PDB entry 9DUL | electron microscopy, 2.56 A resolution | chains A and M of the 21 polymer chains in the assembly

Chain A:
Molecule: 16S rRNA
Organism: Escherichia coli
Sequence (1533 nucleotides; row label = number of the first residue in the row):
     2 AAUUGAAGAGUUUGAUCAUGGCUCAGAUUGAACGCUGGCGGCAGGCCUAA
    52 CACAUGCAAGUCGAACGGUAACAGGAAGAAGCUUGCUUCUUUGCUGACGA
   102 GUGGCGGACGGGUGAGUAAUGUCUGGGAAACUGCCUGAUGGAGGGGGAUA
   152 ACUACUGGAAACGGUAGCUAAUACCGCAUAACGUCGCAAGACCAAAGAGG
   202 GGGACCUUCGGGCCUCUUGCCAUCGGAUGUGCCCAGAUGGGAUUAGCUAG
   252 UAGGUGGGGUAACGGCUCACCUAGGCGACGAUCCCUAGCUGGUCUGAGAG
   302 GAUGACCAGCCACACUGGAACUGAGACACGGUCCAGACUCCUACGGGAGG
   352 CAGCAGUGGGGAAUAUUGCACAAUGGGCGCAAGCCUGAUGCAGCCAUGCC
   402 GCGUGUAUGAAGAAGGCCUUCGGGUUGUAAAGUACUUUCAGCGGGGAGGA
   452 AGGGAGUAAAGUUAAUACCUUUGCUCAUUGACGUUACCCGCAGAAGAAGC
   502 ACCGGCUAACUCCGUGCCAGCAGCCXCGGUAAUACGGAGGGUGCAAGCGU
   552 UAAUCGGAAUUACUGGGCGUAAAGCGCACGCAGGCGGUUUGUUAAGUCAG
   602 AUGUGAAAUCCCCGGGCUCAACCUGGGAACUGCAUCUGAUACUGGCAAGC
   652 UUGAGUCUCGUAGAGGGGGGUAGAAUUCCAGGUGUAGCGGUGAAAUGCGU
   702 AGAGAUCUGGAGGAAUACCGGUGGCGAAGGCGGCCCCCUGGACGAAGACU
   752 GACGCUCAGGUGCGAAAGCGUGGGGAGCAAACAGGAUUAGAUACCCUGGU
   802 AGUCCACGCCGUAAACGAUGUCGACUUGGAGGUUGUGCCCUUGAGGCGUG
   852 GCUUCCGGAGCUAACGCGUUAAGUCGACCGCCUGGGGAGUACGGCCGCAA
   902 GGUUAAAACUCAAAUGAAUUGACGGGGGCCCGCACAAGCGGUGGAGCAUG
   952 UGGUUUAAUUCGAUCXAACGCGAAGAACCUUACCUGGUCUUGACAUCCAC
  1002 GGAAGUUUUCAGAGAUGAGAAUGUGCCUUCGGGAACCGUGAGACAGGUGC
  1052 UGCAUGGCUGUCGUCAGCUCGUGUUGUGAAAUGUUGGGUUAAGUCCCGCA
  1102 ACGAGCGCAACCCUUAUCCUUUGUUGCCAGCGGUCCGGCCGGGAACUCAA
  1152 AGGAGACUGCCAGUGAUAAACUGGAGGAAGGUGGGGAUGACGUCAAGUCA
  1202 UCAUGGCCCUUACGACCAGGGCUACACACGUGCUACAAUGGCGCAUACAA
  1252 AGAGAAGCGACCUCGCGAGAGCAAGCGGACCUCAUAAAGUGCGUCGUAGU
  1302 CCGGAUUGGAGUCUGCAACUCGACUCCAUGAAGUCGGAAUCGCUAGUAAU
  1352 CGUGGAUCAGAAUGCCACGGUGAAUACGUUCCCGGGCCUUGUACACACCG
  1402 CCCGUXACACCAUGGGAGUGGGUUGCAAAAGAAGUAGGUAGCUUAACCUU
  1452 CGGGAGGGCGCUUACCACUUUGUGAUUCAUGACUGGGGUGAAGUCGUAAC
  1502 AAGGUAACCGUAGGGGAACCUGCGGUUGGAUCA
Disordered / not traced: 205-213, 841-845, 1207, 1516
Differences from the reference sequence: conflict C966 (G493406 in 2852408577)
Modified / non-standard residues: PSU (pseudouridine-5'-monophosphate) at position 516, G7M (N7-methyl-guanosine-5'-monophosphate) at position 527, 5MC (5-methylcytidine-5'-monophosphate) at position 967, 4OC (4n,o2'-methylcytidine-5'-monophosphate) at position 1402, 5MC (5-methylcytidine-5'-monophosphate) at position 1407, UR3 (3-methyluridine-5'-monophoshate) at position 1498, MA6 (6N-dimethyladenosine-5'-monophoshate) at position 1518, MA6 (6N-dimethyladenosine-5'-monophoshate) at position 1519

Chain M:
Molecule: Small ribosomal subunit protein uS13
Organism: Escherichia coli
UniProtKB: A0A7U9IV78 (A0A7U9IV78_ECOLX); residue numbers follow UniProt; this construct covers 1-118
Chain sequence (118 residues; each row starts with the number of its first residue):
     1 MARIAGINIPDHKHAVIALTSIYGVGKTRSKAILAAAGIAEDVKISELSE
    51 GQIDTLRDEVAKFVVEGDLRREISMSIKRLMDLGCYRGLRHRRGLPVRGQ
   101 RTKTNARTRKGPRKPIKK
Disordered / not traced: 1, 117-118

How chain A and chain M interact:
Residue-residue contacts (75):
  A946(A) - Arg113(M)  salt bridge to the phosphate
  G947(A) - Arg107(M)  phosphate contact
  G947(A) - Thr108(M)  hydrogen bond to the phosphate
  G947(A) - Arg113(M)  salt bridge to the phosphate
  C948(A) - Asn105(M)  phosphate contact
  C948(A) - Ala106(M)  hydrogen bond to the phosphate
  C948(A) - Arg107(M)  hydrogen bond to the phosphate
  C948(A) - Thr108(M)  hydrogen bond to the phosphate
  A949(A) - Gln100(M)  phosphate contact
  A949(A) - Arg101(M)  phosphate contact
  A949(A) - Asn105(M)  hydrogen bond to the base
  U950(A) - Arg101(M)  salt bridge to the phosphate
  U950(A) - Thr104(M)  hydrogen bond to the base
  U950(A) - Asn105(M)  hydrogen bond to the base
  G951(A) - Arg101(M)  salt bridge to the phosphate
  G951(A) - Thr104(M)  base contact
  U952(A) - Lys103(M)  base contact
  U952(A) - Thr104(M)  base contact
  G954(A) - Lys103(M)  base contact
  A1225(A) - Gln100(M)  phosphate contact
  A1225(A) - Arg101(M)  phosphate contact
  A1225(A) - Thr102(M)  hydrogen bond to the phosphate
  A1225(A) - Lys103(M)  phosphate contact
  C1226(A) - Arg90(M)  salt bridge to the phosphate
  C1226(A) - Leu95(M)  phosphate contact
  C1226(A) - Thr102(M)  hydrogen bond to the sugar
  C1226(A) - Lys103(M)  base contact
  C1226(A) - Lys110(M)  hydrogen bond to the sugar
  A1227(A) - Leu95(M)  phosphate contact
  A1227(A) - Lys114(M)  hydrogen bond to the sugar
  A1227(A) - Ile116(M)  base contact
  C1228(A) - Lys103(M)  hydrogen bond to the base
  C1228(A) - Arg107(M)  salt bridge to the phosphate
  C1228(A) - Lys110(M)  salt bridge to the phosphate
  C1228(A) - Lys114(M)  hydrogen bond to the phosphate
  A1229(A) - Lys103(M)  base contact
  A1229(A) - Arg113(M)  salt bridge to the phosphate
  C1230(A) - Thr104(M)  base contact
  C1302(A) - Lys13(M)  salt bridge to the phosphate
  C1302(A) - His14(M)  hydrogen bond to the base
  C1302(A) - Ile17(M)  sugar contact
  A1306(A) - Thr108(M)  hydrogen bond to the sugar
  U1307(A) - Gln100(M)  hydrogen bond to the phosphate
  U1307(A) - Thr108(M)  sugar contact
  U1308(A) - His91(M)  phosphate contact
  U1308(A) - Pro96(M)  phosphate contact
  U1308(A) - Val97(M)  hydrogen bond to the phosphate
  U1308(A) - Arg98(M)  salt bridge to the phosphate
  U1308(A) - Gln100(M)  hydrogen bond to the phosphate
  G1309(A) - Ser76(M)  sugar contact
  G1309(A) - Leu80(M)  phosphate contact
  G1309(A) - Arg87(M)  salt bridge to the phosphate
  G1309(A) - His91(M)  salt bridge to the phosphate
  G1309(A) - Val97(M)  phosphate contact
  G1309(A) - Arg98(M)  salt bridge to the phosphate
  U1321(A) - Tyr86(M)  sugar contact
  C1322(A) - Tyr86(M)  phosphate contact
  C1322(A) - Gly99(M)  phosphate contact
  G1323(A) - Arg98(M)  phosphate contact
  C1328(A) - Thr28(M)  hydrogen bond to the phosphate
  C1328(A) - Arg29(M)  sugar contact
  A1329(A) - Gly24(M)  hydrogen bond to the phosphate
  A1329(A) - Val25(M)  hydrogen bond to the phosphate
  A1329(A) - Gly26(M)  hydrogen bond to the phosphate
  A1329(A) - Lys27(M)  hydrogen bond to the phosphate
  A1329(A) - Thr28(M)  hydrogen bond to the phosphate
  A1329(A) - Arg29(M)  hydrogen bond to the phosphate
  A1329(A) - Ser30(M)  phosphate contact
  A1329(A) - Leu69(M)  sugar contact
  U1330(A) - Ile22(M)  phosphate contact
  U1330(A) - Tyr23(M)  phosphate contact
  U1330(A) - Gly24(M)  hydrogen bond to the phosphate
  U1330(A) - Val25(M)  phosphate contact
  U1330(A) - Gly26(M)  phosphate contact
  A1332(A) - Thr108(M)  base contact
Other interface residues (no listed pair), chain A (31 interface residues in all): G953, U1295, C1296, U1301, G1310
Other interface residues (no listed pair), chain M (42 interface residues in all): Thr20, Ile73, Arg93, Arg109, Pro115

Summary:
31 residues of chain A face 42 of chain M across their interface; the contacts include 26 hydrogen bonds and
13 salt bridges. Polar pairs include A949(A)-Asn105(M), U950(A)-Thr104(M) and U950(A)-Asn105(M).
Chain A is 16S rRNA and chain M is Small ribosomal subunit protein uS13, both from Escherichia coli; the
structure, Structure of mutant 30S subunit with extended helix 26, version 4, was determined by electron
microscopy together with 9DUK from the same study.
